2ZU6 - chains B and C of the 3 polymer chains in the assembly; structure by X-ray diffraction, 2.80 A resolution.

[Chain B]
Molecule: Programmed cell death protein 4
From: Homo sapiens
Reference sequence: Q53EL6 (PDCD4_HUMAN); residue numbers follow UniProt; this construct covers 163-469
Sequence (307 residues; numbered 163 to 469; the number before each row is that of its first residue):
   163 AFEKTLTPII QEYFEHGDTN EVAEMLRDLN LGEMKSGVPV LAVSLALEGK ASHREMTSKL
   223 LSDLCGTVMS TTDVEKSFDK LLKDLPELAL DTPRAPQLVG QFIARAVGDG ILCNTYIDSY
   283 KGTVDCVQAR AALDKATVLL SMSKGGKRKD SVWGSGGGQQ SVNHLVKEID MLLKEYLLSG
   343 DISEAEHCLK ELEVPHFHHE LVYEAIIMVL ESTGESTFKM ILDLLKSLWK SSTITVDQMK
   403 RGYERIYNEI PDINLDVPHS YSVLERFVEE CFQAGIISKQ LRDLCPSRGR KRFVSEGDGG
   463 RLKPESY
Not modelled in the structure: 307-310, 451-469
Modified residues: Mse187, Mse196, Mse218, Mse231, Mse304, Mse333, Mse370, Mse382, Mse401 (selenomethionine; parent Met)
Swiss-Prot annotation at these positions:
  - motif: Asp241 to Leu250 (Nuclear localization signal)
  - modified residue (Phosphoserine): Ser313, Ser317, Ser457
  - mutagenesis: Glu174 (E174A: Reduced inhibition of EIF4A1 helicase activity), Glu210 (E210A: Reduced inhibition of EIF4A1 helicase activity. Strongly reduced inhibition of translation), Glu249 (E249A: Reduced interaction with EIF4A1), Leu252 (L252A: Strongly reduced interaction with EIF4A1. Reduced inhibition of EIF4A1 helicase activity. Strongly reduced inhibition of translation), Asp253 (D253A: Strongly reduced interaction with EIF4A1. Strongly reduced inhibition of translation. Reduced inhibition of EIF4A1 helicase activity), Pro255 (P255A: Reduced inhibition of EIF4A1 helicase activity. Strongly reduced inhibition of translation), Mse333 (M333A: No effect on inhibition of EIF4A1 and on inhibition of translation; when associated with A-340), Glu337 (E337A: No effect on inhibition of EIF4A1 and on inhibition of translation), Leu340 (L340A: No effect on inhibition of EIF4A1 and on inhibition of translation; when associated with A-333), His358 (H358A: Strongly reduced interaction with EIF4A1), Phe359 (F359A: Strongly reduced inhibition of EIF4A1. Strongly reduced inhibition of translation), His361 (H361A: Strongly reduced inhibition of EIF4A1. Strongly reduced inhibition of translation), 4 further mutagenesis entries in UniProt

[Chain C]
Molecule: Eukaryotic initiation factor 4A-I
From: Homo sapiens
Notes: EC 3.6.1.-
Reference sequence: P60842 (IF4A1_HUMAN); residue numbers follow UniProt; this construct covers 20-406
Sequence (388 residues; each row starts with the number of its first residue):
    19 MEGVIESNWN EIVDSFDDMN LSESLLRGIY AYGFEKPSAI QQRAILPCIK GYDVIAQAQS
    79 GTGKTATFAI SILQQIELDL KATQALVLAP TRELAQQIQK VVMALGDYMG ASCHACIGGT
   139 NVRAEVQKLQ MEAPHIIVGT PGRVFDMLNR RYLSPKYIKM FVLDEADEML SRGFKDQIYD
   199 IFQKLNSNTQ VVLLSATMPS DVLEVTKKFM RDPIRILVKK EELTLEGIRQ FYINVEREEW
   259 KLDTLCDLYE TLTITQAVIF INTRRKVDWL TEKMHARDFT VSAMHGDMDQ KERDVIMREF
   319 RSGSSRVLIT TDLLARGIDV QQVSLVINYD LPTNRENYIH RIGRGGRFGR KGVAINMVTE
   379 EDKRTLRDIE TFYNTSIEEM PLNVADLI
Not modelled in the structure: 19-24, 50-53, 99-100, 125-130, 240-245, 362-366, 399-406
Differences from the reference sequence: expression tag (19)
Swiss-Prot annotation at these positions:
  - motif: Asp32 to Gln60 (Q motif), Asp182 to Asp185 (DEAD box)
  - binding site (ATP): Ala76 to Thr83
  - modified residue: Lys118 (N6-acetyllysine), Thr158 (Phosphothreonine), Lys174 (N6-acetyllysine), Lys193 (N6-acetyllysine), Lys238 (N6-acetyllysine)
  - cross-link (Glycyl lysine isopeptide (Lys-Gly)): Lys146 (interchain with G-Cter in SUMO2), Lys225 (interchain with G-Cter in SUMO2), Lys238 (interchain with G-Cter in SUMO2), Lys309 (interchain with G-Cter in SUMO2), Lys369 (interchain with G-Cter in SUMO2), Lys381 (interchain with G-Cter in SUMO2)

[Interface between chain B and chain C]
Residue-residue contacts (51):
  Lys297(B) with Glu290(C), salt bridge
  Val300(B) with Glu290(C)
  Leu301(B) with Glu290(C)
  Ser303(B) with His293(C), hydrogen bond
  Mse304(B) with Thr289(C); Glu290(C); His293(C)
  Glu330(B) with Asp305(C)
  Mse333(B) with Arg282(C); Leu331(C), hydrophobic
  Leu334(B) with Arg282(C)
  Lys336(B) with Glu111(C), salt bridge; Leu331(C)
  Glu337(B) with Thr281(C); Arg282(C), salt bridge; Leu331(C)
  Leu339(B) with Asn352(C)
  Leu340(B) with Asn280(C); Asp330(C); Leu331(C), hydrophobic; Thr351(C), hydrogen bond (backbone-side chain); Asn352(C); Asn355(C)
  Ser341(B) with Asn280(C); Thr281(C); Thr351(C)
  Glu346(B) with Thr281(C); Arg283(C), salt bridge
  His349(B) with Arg283(C)
  Cys350(B) with Arg282(C)
  Glu353(B) with Arg283(C), salt bridge
  Tyr365(B) with Thr138(C)
  Glu373(B) with Arg110(C), salt bridge
  Thr375(B) with Arg190(C), hydrogen bond
  Arg407(B) with Thr138(C)
  Glu411(B) with Thr138(C)
  Asp414(B) with Gly136(C); Arg161(C), salt bridge
  Leu417(B) with Gly160(C); Arg161(C); Asp164(C); Phe192(C)
  Asp418(B) with Arg110(C), salt bridge; Thr158(C), hydrogen bond; Arg161(C), salt bridge; Phe192(C)
  Pro420(B) with Arg190(C); Gly191(C); Phe192(C)
  His421(B) with Ser189(C); Arg190(C)
Interface residues without a listed pair, chain B (29 interface residues in all): Lys311, Mse382
Interface residues without a listed pair, chain C (29 interface residues in all): Val140, Ala294, Gly304, Met306
Interface features reported in the paper:
  - specific contacts: Glu330(B)-Arg282(C), Mse333(B)-Leu331(C) (hydrophobic contact), Glu337(B)-Arg282(C) (salt bridge), Leu340(B)-Leu331(C) (hydrophobic contact), Glu346(B)-Arg283(C) (salt bridge), Glu353(B)-Arg283(C) (salt bridge), Asp418(B)-Arg161(C) (salt bridge)
  - interface residues, chain B: Asp414(B), Asp418(B)
  - hot spots on chain B (mutagenesis) - M333A/L340A, E337A, E346A/E353A, D414A/D418A: decreased binding to eIF4A
  - hot spots on chain B (mutagenesis) - E249A/D253A/D414A/D418A: abolished binding to eIF4A
  - interface residues, chain C: Arg110(C), Arg161(C)

[In short]
The chain B/chain C interface involves 29 residues from each chain, with 4 hydrogen bonds and 9 salt bridges.
Polar contacts include Lys297(B)-Glu290(C), Lys336(B)-Glu111(C) and Glu337(B)-Arg282(C). The paper describes a
contact between Glu330(B) and Arg282(C); hydrophobic contacts between Mse333(B) and Leu331(C) and Leu340(B)
and Leu331(C); salt bridges between Glu337(B) and Arg282(C), Glu346(B) and Arg283(C) and Glu353(B) and
Arg283(C) among others. From the paper: M333A/L340A, E337A and E346A/E353A of chain B, among others, reduce
binding to eIF4A; interface residues Asp414(B), Asp418(B) and Arg110(C) among others; 5 substitutions were
tested in all.
Chain B is Programmed cell death protein 4 and chain C is Eukaryotic initiation factor 4A-I, both from Homo
sapiens; the structure, crystal structure of the eIF4A-PDCD4 complex, was determined by X-ray diffraction.
